Entry 8B9A (electron microscopy, 3.50 A resolution); this record covers chains R and Y of the 23 polymer chains in the assembly.

== Chain R ==
Molecule: Lagging strand
Sequence (106 nucleotides; each row starts with the number of its first residue; numbers below 1 keep their minus sign (DT-44 is residue -44)):
   -44 TTTTTTTTTT TTTTTTTTTT TTTTTTTTTT TTTTTTTTTT TTTTTTTTTT TTTTTTTTTT
    16 ACACACTCTC CAATTCTCTA ATCACTTACC ATCACTTCCT ACTCTA
Disordered / not traced: -44 to 15, 37-61

== Chain Y ==
Protein: Chromosome segregation in meiosis protein 3
From: Saccharomyces cerevisiae
UniProtKB: Q04659 (CSM3_YEAST); numbering as in UniProt (aligned over 1-317)
Amino-acid sequence (319 residues; row label = number of the first residue in the row; numbers below 1 keep their minus sign (Gly-1 is residue -1)):
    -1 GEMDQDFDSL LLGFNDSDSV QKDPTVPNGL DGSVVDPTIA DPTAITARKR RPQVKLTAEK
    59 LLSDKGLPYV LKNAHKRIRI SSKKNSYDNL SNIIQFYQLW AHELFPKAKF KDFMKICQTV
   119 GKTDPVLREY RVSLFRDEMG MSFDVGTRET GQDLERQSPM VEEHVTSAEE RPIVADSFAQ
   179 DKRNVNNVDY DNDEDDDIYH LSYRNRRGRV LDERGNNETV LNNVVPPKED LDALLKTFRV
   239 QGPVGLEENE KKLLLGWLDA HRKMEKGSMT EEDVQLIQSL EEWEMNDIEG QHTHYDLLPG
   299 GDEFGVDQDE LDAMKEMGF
Disordered / not traced: -1 to 46, 139-317
Construct notes: expression tag (-1 to 0)

== Chain R / chain Y interface ==
Residue-residue contacts - 6 pairs, chain R then chain Y:
  DC26(R) with Arg48(Y), hydrogen bond to the base
  DA27(R) with Lys47(Y), salt bridge to the phosphate; Arg48(Y), hydrogen bond to the sugar
  DA28(R) with Gln51(Y), sugar contact; Lys53(Y), phosphate contact
  DT29(R) with Lys53(Y), salt bridge to the phosphate

== In short ==
The chain R/chain Y interface involves 4 residues from each chain, with 2 hydrogen bonds and 2 salt bridges.
Polar pairs include DC26(R)-Arg48(Y), DA27(R)-Arg48(Y) and DA27(R)-Lys47(Y).
Chain R is Lagging strand and chain Y is Chromosome segregation in meiosis protein 3 (Saccharomyces
cerevisiae); the structure, S. cerevisiae replisome + Ctf4, bound by pol alpha primase. Complex engaged with a
fork DNA ..., was determined by electron microscopy together with 8B9B and 8B9C from the same study.
